PDB entry 3PXM | X-ray diffraction, 1.80 A resolution | chain A

[Chain A]
Protein: Monellin chain B/Monellin chain A chimeric protein
From: Dioscoreophyllum cumminsii
Reference sequence: chimeric construct of P02882, P02881: residues 1-50 from P02882 (MONB_DIOCU) positions 1-50 (same numbers); residues 53-96 from P02881 positions 2-45 (UniProt number = residue number - 51)
Amino-acid sequence (97 residues; row label = number of the first residue in the row; numbering starts at 0):
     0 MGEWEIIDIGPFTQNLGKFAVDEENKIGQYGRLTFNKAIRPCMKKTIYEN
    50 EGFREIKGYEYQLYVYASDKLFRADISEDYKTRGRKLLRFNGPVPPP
Unresolved in the structure: 0
Sequence notes: initiating methionine (0); engineered mutation Ala37 (Val in P02882); conflict Asn49 (Glu in P02882), Glu50 (Asn in P02882); linker (51-52)
UniProt features mapped onto this chain:
  - site: Cys41 (Blocking, abolishes the sweet taste)
What the authors report for this chain:
  - mutagenesis - V37A: decreased stability
  - conformationally variable residues: Val64

[In short]
From the paper: V37A reduces stability; conformational variability at Val64.
Chain A is Monellin chain B/Monellin chain A chimeric protein (Dioscoreophyllum cumminsii); the structure,
Reduced sweetness of a monellin (MNEI) mutant results from increased protein flexibility and disruption of a
..., was determined by X-ray diffraction (same publication as 3PYJ and 3Q2P).
